PDB entry 7JK2 | electron microscopy, 3.20 A resolution | chains C and G of the 9 polymer chains in the assembly

Chain C:
Name: Origin recognition complex subunit 3
Source organism: Drosophila melanogaster
UniProtKB: Q7K2L1 (Q7K2L1_DROME); residues 1-721 here = UniProt positions 1-721
Chain sequence (721 residues; row label = number of the first residue in the row):
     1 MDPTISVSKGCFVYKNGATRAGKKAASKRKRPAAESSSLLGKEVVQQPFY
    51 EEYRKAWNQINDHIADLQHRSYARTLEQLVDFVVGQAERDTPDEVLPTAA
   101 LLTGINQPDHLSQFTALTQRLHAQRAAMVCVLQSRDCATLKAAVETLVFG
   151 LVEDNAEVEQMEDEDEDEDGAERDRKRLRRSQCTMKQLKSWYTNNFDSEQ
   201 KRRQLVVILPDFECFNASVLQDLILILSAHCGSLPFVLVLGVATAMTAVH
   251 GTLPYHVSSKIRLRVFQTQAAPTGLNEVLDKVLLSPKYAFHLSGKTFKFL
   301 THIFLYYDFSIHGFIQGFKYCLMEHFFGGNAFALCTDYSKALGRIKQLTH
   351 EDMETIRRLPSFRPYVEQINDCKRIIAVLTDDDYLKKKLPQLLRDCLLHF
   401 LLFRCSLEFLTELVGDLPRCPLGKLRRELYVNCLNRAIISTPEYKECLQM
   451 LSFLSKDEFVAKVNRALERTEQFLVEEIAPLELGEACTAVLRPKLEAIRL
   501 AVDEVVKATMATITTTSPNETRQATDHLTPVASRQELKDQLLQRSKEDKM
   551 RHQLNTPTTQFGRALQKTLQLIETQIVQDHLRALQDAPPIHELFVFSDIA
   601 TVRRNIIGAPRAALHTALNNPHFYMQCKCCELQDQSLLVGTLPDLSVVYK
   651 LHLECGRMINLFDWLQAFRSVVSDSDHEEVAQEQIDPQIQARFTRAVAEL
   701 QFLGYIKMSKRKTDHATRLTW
Not modelled in the structure: 21-37, 90-93, 160-176, 200-201, 370-374, 509-561, 673-686
From the paper describing this entry:
  - mutagenesis - K141A (3-fold): decreased binding to DNA

Chain G:
Name: Cell division control protein
Source organism: Drosophila melanogaster
UniProtKB: Q9VSM9 (Q9VSM9_DROME); residues 242-662 here = UniProt positions 242-662
Chain sequence (424 residues; row label = number of the first residue in the row):
   239 SNANNLPSPSRNKYQNARRVLNSAETQNLPGRESQLQELREFFSNHLESQ
   289 TSGSLYVSGQPGTGKTACLSLLLRDPDFSKRLQRVYINCTSIASVGAVYK
   339 KLCTELQLKVSGRTERDHLEAIQRHLKTAKRMLLLVLDEIDQLCTSRQEV
   389 LYTIFEWPALPGSRILLVGIANSLDLTDRALMRLNARCELKPRLMHFPPY
   439 SKQQIVEIFKSRLAEAEVLDVFPPVTLQLLAAKVSAISGDVRRALDIGRR
   489 VVEIAEQQKRDGEKEFNMKALQLEGKDAVEAKEKQDTLKPVQVTQVAAVL
   539 NKVYGASQNLEEDIEASFPLQQKLMLCTLVLMLRNERNKDISMGRLHEVY
   589 RRVCAKRNILALDQAEFTGTVDLVETRGILRIMRKKEPRLHKVLLQWDEE
   639 EVHAALSDKQLIASILSDTACLSK
Not modelled in the structure: 239-248, 499-525, 543-555, 661-662
Construct notes: expression tag (239-241)
Bound ions: Mg2+: Thr-304 (together with ATP)
Small-molecule neighbours: ATP (adenosine-5'-triphosphate): Ser-261, Ala-262, Glu-263, Thr-264, Asn-266, Leu-267, Pro-268, Gly-269, Arg-270, Gln-298, Pro-299, Gly-300, Thr-301, Gly-302, Lys-303, Thr-304, Ala-305, Glu-377, Asn-410, Tyr-438, Ile-446, Arg-450, Val-479, Arg-480

How chain C and chain G interact:
Contacting residue pairs (8; chain C residue first):
  Met-1(C) with Arg-425(G)
  Ser-6(C) with Glu-394(G)
  Val-7(C) with Tyr-390(G), hydrophobic; Glu-394(G), hydrogen bond (backbone-side chain); Arg-421(G), hydrogen bond (backbone-side chain)
  Ser-8(C) with Glu-387(G); Thr-391(G); Glu-394(G), hydrogen bond
Also at the interface, not in a pair above, chain G (7 interface residues in all): Leu-428

Summary:
Chain C and chain G form an interface of 4 and 7 residues respectively; the contacts include 3 hydrogen bonds.
Polar pairs include Val-7(C)/Glu-394(G), Val-7(C)/Arg-421(G) and Ser-8(C)/Glu-394(G). Bound to chain G: ATP.
From the paper: K141A of chain C reduces binding to DNA.
Here chain C is Origin recognition complex subunit 3 and chain G is Cell division control protein, both from
Drosophila melanogaster. Entry 7JK2 (Structure of Drosophila ORC bound to poly(dA/dT) DNA and Cdc6
(conformation 1)) was determined by electron microscopy, deposited together with 7JGR, 7JGS, 7JK3, 7JK4, 7JK5
and 7JK6.
